PDB entry 7AFI | electron microscopy, 3.53 A resolution | chains A and L of the 13 polymer chains in the assembly

# Chain A
Molecule: 16SrRNA
Organism: Escherichia coli
Sequence (1541 nucleotides; each row starts with the number of its first residue; note: 1 number in that range is skipped by the numbering (no residue carries it; nothing is unmodelled there)):
     1 AAAUUGAAGA GUUUGAUCAU GGCUCAGAUU GAACGCUGGC GGCAGGCCUA ACACAUGCAA
    61 GUCGAACGGU AACAGGAAGA AGCUUGCUUC UUUGCUGACG AGUGGCGGAC GGGUGAGUAA
   121 UGUCUGGGAA ACUGCCUGAU GGAGGGGGAU AACUACUGGA AACGGUAGCU AAUACCGCAU
   181 AACGUCGCAA GACCAAAGAG GGGGACCUUC GGGCCUCUUG CCAUCGGAUG UGCCCAGAUG
   241 GGAUUAGCUA GUAGGUGGGG UAACGGCUCA CCUAGGCGAC GAUCCCUAGC UGGUCUGAGA
   301 GGAUGACCAG CCACACUGGA ACUGAGACAC GGUCCAGACU CCUACGGGAG GCAGCAGUGG
   361 GGAAUAUUGC ACAAUGGGCG CAAGCCUGAU GCAGCCAUGC CGCGUGUAUG AAGAAGGCCU
   421 UCGGGUUGUA AAGUACUUUC AGCGGGGAGG AAGGGAGUAA AGUUAAUACC UUUGCUCAUU
   481 GACGUUACCC GCAGAAGAAG CACCGGCUAA CUCCGUGCCA GCAGCCXCGG UAAUACGGAG
   541 GGUGCAAGCG UUAAUCGGAA UUACUGGGCG UAAAGCGCAC GCAGGCGGUU UGUUAAGUCA
   601 GAUGUGAAAU CCCCGGGCUC AACCUGGGAA CUGCAUCUGA UACUGGCAAG CUUGAGUCUC
   661 GUAGAGGGGG GUAGAAUUCC AGGUGUAGCG GUGAAAUGCG UAGAGAUCUG GAGGAAUACC
   721 GGUGGCGAAG GCGGCCCCCU GGACGAAGAC UGACGCUCAG GUGCGAAAGC GUGGGGAGCA
   781 AACAGGAUUA GAUACCCUGG UAGUCCACGC CGUAAACGAU GUCGACUUGG AGGUUGUGCC
   841 CUUGAGGCGU GGCUUCCGGA GCUAACGCGU UAAGUCGACC GCCUGGGGAG UACGGCCGCA
   901 AGGUUAAAAC UCAAAUGAAU UGACGGGGGC
   932 CCGCACAAGC GGUGGAGCAU GUGGUUUAAU UCGAUGXAAC GCGAAGAACC UUACCUGGUC
   992 UUGACAUCCA CGGAAGUUUU CAGAGAUGAG AAUGUGCCUU CGGGAACCGU GAGACAGGUG
  1052 CUGCAUGGCU GUCGUCAGCU CGUGUUGUGA AAUGUUGGGU UAAGUCCCGC AACGAGCGCA
  1112 ACCCUUAUCC UUUGUUGCCA GCGGUCCGGC CGGGAACUCA AAGGAGACUG CCAGUGAUAA
  1172 ACUGGAGGAA GGUGGGGAUG ACGUCAAGUC AUCAUGGCCC UUACGACCAG GGCUACACAC
  1232 GUGCUACAAU GGCGCAUACA AAGAGAAGCG ACCUCGCGAG AGCAAGCGGA CCUCAUAAAG
  1292 UGCGUCGUAG UCCGGAUUGG AGUCUGCAAC UCGACUCCAU GAAGUCGGAA UCGCUAGUAA
  1352 UCGUGGAUCA GAAUGCCACG GUGAAUACGU UCCCGGCCUU GAACACACCG CCCGUXACAC
  1412 CAUGGGAGUG GGUUGCAAAA GAAGUAGGUA GCUUAACCUU CGGGAGGGCG CUUACCACUU
  1472 UGUGAUUCAU GACUGGGGUG AAGUCGUAAC AAGGUAACCG UAGGGGAACC UGCGGUUGGA
  1532 UCACCUCCUU A
Unresolved in the structure: 932-1386, 1401-1408, 1492-1501, 1541-1542
Modified positions: PSU (pseudouridine-5'-monophosphate) at position 516, G7M (N7-methyl-guanosine-5'-monophosphate) at position 527, 2MG (2N-methylguanosine-5'-monophosphate) at position 967, 5MC (5-methylcytidine-5'-monophosphate) at position 968, 2MG (2N-methylguanosine-5'-monophosphate) at position 1208, 4OC (4n,o2'-methylcytidine-5'-monophosphate) at position 1402, 5MC (5-methylcytidine-5'-monophosphate) at position 1407, UR3 (3-methyluridine-5'-monophoshate) at position 1498, 2MG (2N-methylguanosine-5'-monophosphate) at position 1516, MA6 (6N-dimethyladenosine-5'-monophoshate) at position 1518, MA6 (6N-dimethyladenosine-5'-monophoshate) at position 1519
Ion coordination: Mg2+ site 1 near G21 (its only coordinating residue here); Mg2+ site 2 near G41 (its only coordinating residue here); Mg2+ site 3: C48, G115; Mg2+ site 4 near A53 (its only coordinating residue here); Mg2+ site 5 near U56 (its only coordinating residue here); Mg2+ site 6: A59, U387; Mg2+ site 7: A109, G331; Mg2+ site 8 near G111 (its only coordinating residue here); Mg2+ site 9 near G113 (its only coordinating residue here); Mg2+ site 10: A116, G117, G289; Mg2+ site 11: G145, A197; Mg2+ site 12: A174, C175; 19 more Mg2+ sites not listed

# Chain L
Name: 30S ribosomal protein S12
Organism: Escherichia coli
UniProtKB: C3SQR7 (C3SQR7_ECOLX); numbering as in UniProt (aligned over 1-124)
Sequence (124 residues; numbered 1 to 124; the number before each row is that of its first residue):
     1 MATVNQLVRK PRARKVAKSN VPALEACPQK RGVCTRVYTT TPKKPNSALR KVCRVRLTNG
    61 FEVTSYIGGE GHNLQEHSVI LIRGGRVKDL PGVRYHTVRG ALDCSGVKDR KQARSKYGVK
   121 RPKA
Unresolved in the structure: 1
Modified positions: Asp89 ((3R)-3-(methylsulfanyl)-L-aspartic acid; D2T)

# Chain A / chain L interface
Contacting residue pairs (83):
  A32(A) - Pro28(L)  base contact
  A33(A) - Gln29(L)  hydrogen bond to the base
  C34(A) - Gln29(L)  hydrogen bond to the sugar
  C34(A) - Val98(L)  sugar contact
  G35(A) - Gly100(L)  sugar contact
  G35(A) - Ser115(L)  hydrogen bond to the sugar
  G35(A) - Gly118(L)  hydrogen bond to the sugar
  C36(A) - Ser115(L)  sugar contact
  C36(A) - Gly118(L)  phosphate contact
  C36(A) - Lys120(L)  salt bridge to the phosphate
  C36(A) - Arg121(L)  phosphate contact
  U37(A) - Lys120(L)  phosphate contact
  U37(A) - Arg121(L)  hydrogen bond to the phosphate
  G302(A) - Arg14(L)  phosphate contact
  A303(A) - Arg14(L)  salt bridge to the phosphate
  G362(A) - Lys30(L)  hydrogen bond to the phosphate
  A363(A) - Cys27(L)  hydrogen bond to the base
  A363(A) - Pro28(L)  base contact
  A363(A) - Gln29(L)  sugar contact
  A363(A) - Lys30(L)  salt bridge to the phosphate
  A363(A) - Arg31(L)  salt bridge to the phosphate
  A363(A) - Thr58(L)  hydrogen bond to the phosphate
  A364(A) - Arg31(L)  salt bridge to the phosphate
  G500(A) - Arg121(L)  salt bridge to the phosphate
  C501(A) - Arg114(L)  salt bridge to the phosphate
  C501(A) - Ser115(L)  hydrogen bond to the phosphate
  C501(A) - Arg121(L)  salt bridge to the phosphate
  A502(A) - Ala113(L)  phosphate contact
  A502(A) - Arg114(L)  hydrogen bond to the phosphate
  A502(A) - Ser115(L)  hydrogen bond to the phosphate
  A502(A) - Lys116(L)  hydrogen bond to the phosphate
  C503(A) - Lys116(L)  salt bridge to the phosphate
  C518(A) - Asn46(L)  hydrogen bond to the sugar
  C518(A) - Ser47(L)  phosphate contact
  C519(A) - Ser47(L)  phosphate contact
  A520(A) - Leu49(L)  phosphate contact
  G521(A) - Lys51(L)  salt bridge to the phosphate
  C522(A) - Tyr66(L)  phosphate contact
  C522(A) - Tyr117(L)  hydrogen bond to the phosphate
  A523(A) - Asp89(L)  base contact
  G524(A) - Arg86(L)  phosphate contact
  C525(A) - Arg86(L)  salt bridge to the phosphate
  C525(A) - Lys88(L)  hydrogen bond to the phosphate
  C526(A) - Lys88(L)  phosphate contact
  G537(A) - Arg110(L)  salt bridge to the phosphate
  G538(A) - Arg110(L)  salt bridge to the phosphate
  G538(A) - Lys111(L)  hydrogen bond to the phosphate
  G538(A) - Gln112(L)  hydrogen bond to the phosphate
  A539(A) - Gln112(L)  hydrogen bond to the phosphate
  U552(A) - Pro28(L)  hydrogen bond to the sugar
  U552(A) - Arg83(L)  sugar contact
  U552(A) - Gly84(L)  hydrogen bond to the sugar
  U552(A) - Gly85(L)  phosphate contact
  A553(A) - Leu24(L)  sugar contact
  A553(A) - Ala26(L)  hydrogen bond to the sugar
  A553(A) - Cys27(L)  sugar contact
  A553(A) - Pro28(L)  sugar contact
  A553(A) - Gly84(L)  phosphate contact
  A553(A) - Gly85(L)  phosphate contact
  A554(A) - Ser19(L)  hydrogen bond to the phosphate
  A554(A) - Ala26(L)  sugar contact
  U561(A) - Lys15(L)  hydrogen bond to the phosphate
  U562(A) - Arg12(L)  phosphate contact
  U562(A) - Ala13(L)  hydrogen bond to the sugar
  U562(A) - Arg14(L)  sugar contact
  U562(A) - Lys15(L)  salt bridge to the phosphate
  A563(A) - Arg12(L)  base contact
  C564(A) - Leu7(L)  sugar contact
  C564(A) - Arg12(L)  salt bridge to the phosphate
  G567(A) - Arg12(L)  base contact
  G568(A) - Ala2(L)  base contact
  G585(A) - Asn5(L)  hydrogen bond to the sugar
  A759(A) - Arg9(L)  sugar contact
  C879(A) - Asn5(L)  phosphate contact
  C880(A) - Thr3(L)  hydrogen bond to the phosphate
  C880(A) - Asn5(L)  hydrogen bond to the phosphate
  C880(A) - Arg9(L)  salt bridge to the phosphate
  G881(A) - Gln6(L)  hydrogen bond to the base
  G881(A) - Arg9(L)  salt bridge to the phosphate
  C882(A) - Ala2(L)  base contact
  A909(A) - Lys18(L)  salt bridge to the phosphate
  C912(A) - Pro91(L)  phosphate contact
  A913(A) - Lys88(L)  salt bridge to the phosphate
Also at the interface, not in a pair above, chain A (51 interface residues in all): U24, G7M_527, G550, U551, C556, U884
Also at the interface, not in a pair above, chain L (53 interface residues in all): Val21, Gly69, Glu70, Leu81, Val87, Arg99, Asp109, Val119

# Summary
51 residues of chain A and 53 residues of chain L are in contact, with 28 hydrogen bonds and 19 salt bridges.
Among the polar pairs are A33(A)-Gln29(L), A363(A)-Cys27(L) and G881(A)-Gln6(L). C48(A) and G115(A) form the
Mg2+ site 3.
Here chain A is 16SrRNA and chain L is 30S ribosomal protein S12, both from Escherichia coli. Entry 7AFI
(Bacterial 30S ribosomal subunit assembly complex state C (body domain)) was determined by electron
microscopy, deposited together with 7AF3, 7AF5, 7AF8, 7AFA, 7AFD, 7AFH and 17 further entries.
